6MDR - chains a and b of the 16 polymer chains in the assembly; structure by electron microscopy, 3.47 A resolution.

Chain a:
Protein: Ceru+32
Organism: Aequorea victoria
Reference sequence: P42212 (GFP_AEQVI); residues 4-233 here correspond to UniProt positions 3-232 (UniProt number = residue number - 1)
Amino-acid sequence (247 residues; row label = number of the first residue in the row):
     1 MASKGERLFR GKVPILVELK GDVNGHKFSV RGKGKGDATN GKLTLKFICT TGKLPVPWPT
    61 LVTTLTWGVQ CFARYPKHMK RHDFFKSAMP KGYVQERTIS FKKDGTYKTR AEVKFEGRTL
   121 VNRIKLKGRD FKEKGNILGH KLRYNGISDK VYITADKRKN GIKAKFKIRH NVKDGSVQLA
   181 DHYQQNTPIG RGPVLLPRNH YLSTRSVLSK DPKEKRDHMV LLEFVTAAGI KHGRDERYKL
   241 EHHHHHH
Disordered / not traced: 1-2, 234-247
Sequence notes: expression tag (1-3, 234-247); engineered mutation R7 (Glu6 in P42212), R10 (Thr9 in P42212), K12 (Val11 in P42212), K20 (Asp19 in P42212), R31 (Ser30 in P42212), K33 (Glu32 in P42212), K35 (Glu34 in P42212), N40 (Tyr39 in P42212), L65 (Phe64 in P42212), T66 (Ser65 in P42212), W67 (Tyr66 in P42212), A73 (Ser72 in P42212), K77 (Asp76 in P42212), R81 (Gln80 in P42212), K91 (Glu90 in P42212), S100 (Phe99 in P42212), K103 (Asp102 in P42212), T106 (Asn105 in P42212), R118 (Asp117 in P42212), K125 (Glu124 in P42212), R129 (Ile128 in P42212), K134 (Asp133 in P42212), R143 (Glu142 in P42212), G146 (Tyr145 in P42212), I147 (Asn146 in P42212), D149 (His148 in P42212), K150 (Asn149 in P42212), T154 (Met153 in P42212), R158 (Gln157 in P42212), A164 (Val163 in P42212), K165 (Asn164 in P42212), V172 (Ile171 in P42212), K173 (Glu172 in P42212), R191 (Asp190 in P42212), R198 (Asp197 in P42212), R205 (Gln204 in P42212), V207 (Ala206 in P42212), K213 (Asn212 in P42212), K231 (Thr230 in P42212)

Chain b:
Protein: Gfp-17
Organism: Aequorea victoria
Reference sequence: P42212 (GFP_AEQVI); residues 4-234 here correspond to UniProt positions 2-232 (UniProt number = residue number - 2)
Amino-acid sequence (240 residues; each row starts with the number of its first residue):
     3 MSKGEELFTG VVPILVELDG DVNGHKFSVR GEGEGDADNG KLDLKFICTT GKLPVPWPTL
    63 VTTLTYGVQC FSRYPDHMKE HDFFKSAMPE GYVQERTISF KDDGTYKTRA EVKFEGDTLV
   123 NRIELKGIDF KEDGNILGHK LEYNFNSHEV YITADDEKNG IKAEFKIRHN VEDGSVQLAD
   183 HYQQNTPIGD GPDLLPDEHY LSTQSVLSKD PNEKRDHMVL LEFVTADGIT EGHHHHHHHH
Disordered / not traced: 3, 235-242
Sequence notes: initiating methionine (3); engineered mutation R32 (Ser30 in P42212), D40 (Thr38 in P42212), N41 (Tyr39 in P42212), D45 (Thr43 in P42212), L66 (Phe64 in P42212), T67 (Ser65 in P42212), E82 (Gln80 in P42212), S101 (Phe99 in P42212), T107 (Asn105 in P42212), F147 (Tyr145 in P42212), E151 (Asn149 in P42212), T155 (Met153 in P42212), D158 (Lys156 in P42212), E159 (Gln157 in P42212), A165 (Val163 in P42212), E166 (Asn164 in P42212), V173 (Ile171 in P42212), D195 (Val193 in P42212), E200 (Asn198 in P42212), V208 (Ala206 in P42212), D229 (Ala227 in P42212), E233 (His231 in P42212); expression tag (235-242)
Swiss-Prot annotation at these positions:
  - modified residue: Y68 (Z: -2,3-didehydrotyrosine)

Chain a / chain b interface:
Residue-residue contacts (14; chain a residue first):
  R110(a) with E144(b); N172(b), hydrogen bond; G176(b), hydrogen bond (side chain-backbone); S177(b), hydrogen bond (side chain-backbone); V178(b)
  K125(a) with E144(b), salt bridge; E174(b), salt bridge
  L126(a) with D175(b)
  K127(a) with D175(b)
  R129(a) with S177(b)
  R158(a) with E151(b)
  K159(a) with S149(b)
  R191(a) with Q206(b), hydrogen bond; F225(b)
Other interface residues (no listed pair), chain a (10 interface residues in all): E96, K108
Other interface residues (no listed pair), chain b (13 interface residues in all): R170, V173

Summary:
Chain a and chain b form an interface of 10 and 13 residues respectively, with 4 hydrogen bonds and 2 salt
bridges. Polar contacts include K125(a)-E144(b), K125(a)-E174(b) and R110(a)-N172(b).
Here chain a is Ceru+32 and chain b is Gfp-17, both from Aequorea victoria. Entry 6MDR (Cryo-EM structure of
the Ceru+32/GFP-17 protomer) was determined by electron microscopy.
